PDB entry 8ETC | electron microscopy, 3.10 A resolution | chains 1 and R of the 42 polymer chains in the assembly

# Chain 1
Molecule: 3497-nt RNA strand
From: Schizosaccharomyces pombe
Sequence (3497 nucleotides; numbered 1 to 3497; the number before each row is that of its first residue):
     1 AUUUGACCUC AAAUCAGGUA GGACUACGCG CUGAACUUAA GCAUAUCAAU AAGCGCAGGA
    61 AAAGAAAAUA ACCAUGAUUC CCUCAGUAAC GGCGAGUGAA GCGGGAAAAG CUCAAAUUUG
   121 AAAUCUGGCA ACAUUUCUUU UGUUGUCCGA GUUGUAAUUU CAAGAAGCUG CUUUGAGUGU
   181 AGACGAUCGG UCUAAGUUCC UUGGAACAGG ACGUCAGAGA GGGUGAGAAC CCCGUCUUUG
   241 GUCGAUUGGA UAUGCCAUAU AAAGCGCUUU CGAAGAGUCG AGUUGUUUGG GAAUGCAGCU
   301 CUAAAUGGGU GGUAAAUUUC AUCUAAAGCU AAAUAUUGGC GAGAGACCGA UAGCGAACAA
   361 GUAGAGUGAU CGAAAGAUGA AAAGAACUUU GAAAAGAGAG UUAAAUAGUA CGUGAAAUUG
   421 CUGAAAGGGA AGCAUUGGAA AUCAGUCUUA CCUGGGUGAG AUCAGUAGUC UCUUCGCGAG
   481 ACUAUGCACU CUGAACCUGU GGUAGGUCAG CAUCAGUUUU CGGGGGCGGA AAAAGAAUAA
   541 GGGAAGGUGG CUUUCCGGGU UCUGCCUGGG GAGUGUUUAU AGCCCUUGUU GUAAUACGUC
   601 CACUGGGGAC UGAGGACUGC GGCUUCGUGC CAAGGAUGCU GACAUAAUGG UUUUCAAUGG
   661 CCCGUCUUGA AACACGGACC AAGGAGUCUA GCAUCUAUGC GAGUGUUUGG GUGAUGAAAA
   721 CCCAUCCGCG AAAUGAAAGU GAAUGCAGGU GGGAACGCCC UUGUGGCGUG CACCAUCGAC
   781 CGACCCGGAA GUUUGUCAAU GGAAGGGUUU GAGUAAGAGC AUAGCUGUUG GGACCCGAAA
   841 GAUGGUGAAC UAUGCCUGAA UAGGGUGAAG CCAGAGGAAA CUCUGGUGGA GGCUCGUAGA
   901 GAUUCUGACG UGCAAAUCGA UCUUCAAAUU UGGGUAUAGG GGCGAAAGAC UAAUCGAACC
   961 AUCUAGUAGC UGGUUCCUGC CGAAGUUUCC CUCAGGAUAG CAGAAACUCA GAUCAGUUUU
  1021 AUGAGGUAAA GCGAAUGAUU AGAGGUCUUG GGGAAGGAAU UUCCUCAACC UAUUCUCAAA
  1081 CUUUAAAUAU GUAAGACGCC CUUGUCGCUU AAUUGGACGU GGGCCAUCGA AUGAGAGUUU
  1141 CUAGUGGGCC AUUUUUGGUA AGCAGAACUG GCGAUGCGGG AUGAACCGAA CGUGAGGUUA
  1201 AGGUGCCGGA AUGUACGCUC AUCAGACACC AGAAAAGGUG UUAGUUCAUC UAGACAGCAG
  1261 GACGGUGGCC AUGGAAGUCG GAAUCCGCUA AGGAGUGUGU AACAACUCAC CUGCCGAAUG
  1321 AACUAGCCCU GAAAAUGGAU GGCGCUUAAG CGUACUACCC AUACCUCACC GUCUGGGUUA
  1381 GCUUUGAGAA GCUCAGACGA GUAGGCAGGC GUGGAGGUUU GUGACGAAGC CUUGGGCGUG
  1441 AGCCUGGGUC GAACAGCCUC UAGUGCAGAU CUUGGUGGAA GUAGCAAAUA UUCAAAUGAG
  1501 AACUUUGAAG ACUGAAGUGG GGAAAGGUUC CAUGUGAACA GCAGUUGGAC AUGGGUUAGU
  1561 CGAUCCUAAG AGAUAGGGAA GCUCCGUAUG AAAGUUGCAC GAUUUUUCGU GCCUCCUAUC
  1621 GAAAGGGAAU CCGGUUAAUA UUCCGGAACC AGAAGGUGGA AUCAACACGG CAACGUAAAU
  1681 GAAGUUGGAG ACGUCGGCGG GAGCCCUGGG AAGAGUUCUC UUUUCUUUUU AACAAACCAU
  1741 UGAACCACCC UGAAAUCGGU UUAUCCGGAG CUAGGGUAUG GUGUUUGGAA GAGUUCAGCG
  1801 CCUCAUGCUG AAUCCGGUGC GCUCUCGACG GCCCUUGAAA AUCCAACGGA AGAAUGGACC
  1861 UUCGGGUCCU UGUUUUCACA UCUGGUCGUA CUCAUAACCG CAGCAGGUCU CCAAGGUGAA
  1921 CAGCCUCUAG UUGAUAGAAC AAUGUAGAUA AGGGAAGUCG GCAAAAUGGA UCCGUAACUU
  1981 CGGGAUAAGG AUUGGCUCUA AGGGUUGGGU ACGUUGGGCC UUGGAACCUG AACGGUUGCU
  2041 GGACUGAGCG UGGACCGAUG UCUUUUCUCG CCUUUCGGGG UGAGAAGGGA UGUUGGACCU
  2101 GCUUGGACCU UGGCGGCCGG GAAGUCCUUG GUCGGGCUUU UCUCCUUCUC GGGGAUUAUG
  2161 CUCUUACUGG CGUACGUUUA ACAACCAACU UAGAACUGGU ACGGACAAGG GGAAUCUGAC
  2221 UGUCUAAUUA AAACAUAGCA UUGCGAUGGC CAGAAAGUGG UGUUGACGCA AUGUGAUUUC
  2281 UGCCCAGUGC UCUGAAUGUC AAAGUGAAGA AAUUCAACCA AGCGCGGGUA AACGGCGGGA
  2341 GUAACUAUGA CUCUCUUAAG GUAGCCAAAU GCCUCGUCAU CUAACUAGUG ACGCGCAUGA
  2401 AUGGAUUAAC GAGAUUCCCA CUGUCCCUAU CUACUAUCUA GCGAAACCAC AGCCUGGGGA
  2461 ACGGGCCAGG CAAAAUCAGC GGGGAAAGAA GACCCUGUUG AGCUUGACUC UAGUUUGACA
  2521 UUGUGAAGAG ACAUAGAGGG UGUAGGAUAA GUGGGAGUAU GUUUCGGCAU ACGCCGGUGA
  2581 AAUACCACUA CCUUUAUCGU UUCUUUACUU AAUCAAUGAA GCGGAAUUGG GAUUUAUUUC
  2641 CCAUAUUCUA GCGUUAAAGU UUCUUCGCGA ACUGAUCCGC GUUGAUGACA UUGUCAGGUG
  2701 GGGAGUUUGG CUGGGGCGGC ACAUCUGUUA AAAGAUAACG CAGGUGUCCU AAGGGGGACU
  2761 CAUCGAGAAC AGAAAUCUCG AGUAGAAUAA AAGGGUAAAA GUCCCCUUGA UUUUGAUUUU
  2821 CAGUGUGAAU ACAAACCAUG AAAGUGUGGC CUAUCGAUCC UUUGUUCCCU CGAAAUUUGA
  2881 GGACAGAGGU GCCAGAAAAG UUACCACAGG GAUAACUGGC UUGUGGCAGC CAAGCGUUCA
  2941 UAGCGACGUU GCUUUUUGAU UCUUCGAUGU CGGCUCUUCC UAUCAUACCG AAGCAGAAUU
  3001 CGGUAAGCGU UGGAUUGUUC ACCCACUAAU AGGGAACGUG AGCUGGGUUU AGACCGUCGU
  3061 GAGACAGGUU AGUUUUACCC UACUGAUGAA GUGUCGUCGC AAUGGUAAUU CAACUUAGUA
  3121 CGAGAGGAAC CGUUGAUUCA GAUCAUUGGU AUUUGCGGCU GCCUGACAAG GCAAUGCCGC
  3181 GGAGCUAUCA UCUGCCGGAU AACGGCUGAA CGCCUCUAAG CCAGAAUCCG UGCCAGAAAG
  3241 CGACGAUUUU UUGGUCCGCA UGAUUUAUAU GUAUAAAAAU AGAGGUAGGA CUUGUUCCUA
  3301 CUCUCCUGUA UCGUAGAAGA UGGGCGAUGG UUGAUGAAAC GGAAGUGUUU UAUUGACUUG
  3361 UCCAUGAAAU UCCAUUGAAA UCUUGUGCGG AAUCGAAUCC AUUGCAUACG ACUUUAAUGU
  3421 GGAACGGGGU AUUGUAAGCA GUAGAGUAGC CUUGUUGUUA CGAUCUGCUG AGAUUAAGCC
  3481 UUUGUUCCCA AGAUUUG
Disordered / not traced: 37-45, 92-95, 288-293, 313-318, 446-505, 552-573, 668-671, 761-763, 789-802, 897-928, 986-999, 1024-1089, 1095-1129, 1381-1387, 1594-1617, 1662-1665, 1740-1745, 1834, 1853-1873, 1919-1921, 1968-2209, 2217-2412, 2485-2916, 2936-2942, 2954-2971, 3015-3021, 3036-3041, 3050-3078, 3249-3270, 3287-3300, 3375-3394, 3442-3464
Differences from the reference sequence: conflict C1746 (U7796 in 157310483)

# Chain R
Protein: 60S ribosomal protein L19-A
From: Schizosaccharomyces pombe
UniProt: P05734 (RL19A_SCHPO); residues 1-193 here = UniProt positions 1-193
Chain sequence (193 residues; numbered 1 to 193; the number before each row is that of its first residue):
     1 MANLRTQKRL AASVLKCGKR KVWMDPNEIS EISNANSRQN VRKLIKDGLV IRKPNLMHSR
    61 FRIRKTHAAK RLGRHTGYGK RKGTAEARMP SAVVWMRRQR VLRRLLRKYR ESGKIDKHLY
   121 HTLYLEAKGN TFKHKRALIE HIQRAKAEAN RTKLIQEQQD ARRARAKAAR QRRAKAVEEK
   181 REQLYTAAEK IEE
Disordered / not traced: 1, 69-88, 146-193

# Chain 1 / chain R interface
Residue-residue contacts (97; chain 1 residue first):
  U887(1) - Trp95(R)  sugar contact
  U1504(1) - Asn3(R)  hydrogen bond to the sugar
  U1504(1) - Arg5(R)  hydrogen bond to the phosphate
  U1505(1) - Ala2(R)  sugar contact
  U1505(1) - Asn3(R)  sugar contact
  U1505(1) - Leu4(R)  hydrogen bond to the sugar
  U1505(1) - Arg5(R)  salt bridge to the phosphate
  U1506(1) - Lys8(R)  phosphate contact
  U1506(1) - Met24(R)  hydrogen bond to the sugar
  U1506(1) - Asp25(R)  sugar contact
  U1506(1) - Pro26(R)  sugar contact
  G1507(1) - Lys8(R)  salt bridge to the phosphate
  G1507(1) - Val22(R)  phosphate contact
  G1507(1) - Trp23(R)  hydrogen bond to the phosphate
  G1507(1) - Met24(R)  hydrogen bond to the phosphate
  G1507(1) - Pro26(R)  sugar contact
  A1508(1) - Trp23(R)  phosphate contact
  A1508(1) - Lys53(R)  salt bridge to the phosphate
  C1531(1) - Arg9(R)  phosphate contact
  A1532(1) - Thr6(R)  hydrogen bond to the phosphate
  A1532(1) - Arg9(R)  salt bridge to the phosphate
  U1546(1) - Asn3(R)  sugar contact
  U1546(1) - Arg5(R)  hydrogen bond to the sugar
  U1635(1) - Arg42(R)  salt bridge to the phosphate
  U1636(1) - Arg38(R)  salt bridge to the phosphate
  U1636(1) - Arg42(R)  salt bridge to the phosphate
  A1637(1) - Arg9(R)  hydrogen bond to the sugar
  A1637(1) - Leu10(R)  sugar contact
  A1637(1) - Ser37(R)  phosphate contact
  A1637(1) - Arg38(R)  hydrogen bond to the phosphate
  A1638(1) - Arg9(R)  salt bridge to the phosphate
  A1638(1) - Leu10(R)  phosphate contact
  A1638(1) - Arg38(R)  salt bridge to the phosphate
  G1699(1) - Met96(R)  phosphate contact
  C1706(1) - His58(R)  salt bridge to the phosphate
  U1707(1) - Arg60(R)  phosphate contact
  U1707(1) - Arg64(R)  salt bridge to the phosphate
  G1708(1) - Arg64(R)  salt bridge to the phosphate
  U1724(1) - Phe61(R)  sugar contact
  C1725(1) - Met57(R)  phosphate contact
  C1725(1) - Arg60(R)  salt bridge to the phosphate
  C1725(1) - Phe61(R)  hydrogen bond to the phosphate
  U1726(1) - Asn55(R)  phosphate contact
  U1726(1) - Leu56(R)  sugar contact
  U1726(1) - Met57(R)  phosphate contact
  U1726(1) - His58(R)  salt bridge to the phosphate
  U1756(1) - His118(R)  hydrogen bond to the base
  C1757(1) - His118(R)  phosphate contact
  G1758(1) - Lys117(R)  hydrogen bond to the sugar
  G1758(1) - His118(R)  salt bridge to the phosphate
  G1758(1) - His121(R)  salt bridge to the phosphate
  G1759(1) - Arg110(R)  salt bridge to the phosphate
  G1759(1) - Lys117(R)  phosphate contact
  G1759(1) - Tyr120(R)  phosphate contact
  G1759(1) - His121(R)  phosphate contact
  U1760(1) - Arg107(R)  salt bridge to the phosphate
  U1760(1) - Arg110(R)  salt bridge to the phosphate
  U1760(1) - His121(R)  hydrogen bond to the base
  U1760(1) - Tyr124(R)  base contact
  U1761(1) - Arg103(R)  salt bridge to the phosphate
  U1761(1) - Arg107(R)  salt bridge to the phosphate
  U1761(1) - Tyr124(R)  hydrogen bond to the phosphate
  U1761(1) - Lys128(R)  hydrogen bond to the base
  U1762(1) - Arg100(R)  salt bridge to the phosphate
  U1762(1) - Arg103(R)  salt bridge to the phosphate
  A1763(1) - Arg103(R)  salt bridge to the phosphate
  A1763(1) - Lys128(R)  salt bridge to the phosphate
  U1764(1) - Tyr124(R)  base contact
  U1764(1) - Lys128(R)  salt bridge to the phosphate
  A1773(1) - Arg110(R)  salt bridge to the phosphate
  U1806(1) - Lys43(R)  base contact
  U1806(1) - Lys46(R)  hydrogen bond to the sugar
  G1807(1) - Lys46(R)  hydrogen bond to the base
  C1820(1) - Pro90(R)  base contact
  G1915(1) - Ile63(R)  sugar contact
  G1916(1) - Ile63(R)  sugar contact
  G1916(1) - His67(R)  phosphate contact
  U1917(1) - Ile63(R)  phosphate contact
  U1917(1) - Thr66(R)  hydrogen bond to the phosphate
  U1917(1) - His67(R)  salt bridge to the phosphate
  C1927(1) - Leu56(R)  phosphate contact
  U1928(1) - Arg20(R)  salt bridge to the phosphate
  U1928(1) - Lys21(R)  salt bridge to the phosphate
  U1928(1) - Asn55(R)  sugar contact
  U1928(1) - Leu56(R)  hydrogen bond to the phosphate
  A1929(1) - Gly18(R)  hydrogen bond to the phosphate
  A1929(1) - Arg20(R)  salt bridge to the phosphate
  A1929(1) - Lys21(R)  phosphate contact
  G1930(1) - Gly18(R)  phosphate contact
  G1930(1) - Lys19(R)  salt bridge to the phosphate
  G1930(1) - Arg20(R)  hydrogen bond to the base
  C3162(1) - Thr66(R)  phosphate contact
  C3163(1) - Arg62(R)  phosphate contact
  U3164(1) - Ser59(R)  hydrogen bond to the phosphate
  U3164(1) - Arg62(R)  salt bridge to the phosphate
  G3165(1) - Phe61(R)  sugar contact
  A3166(1) - Arg62(R)  salt bridge to the phosphate
Other interface residues (no listed pair), chain 1 (56 interface residues in all): C872, G886, A1496, G1547, G1634, C1698, U1727, A1755, U1772, U1794, U1931
Other interface residues (no listed pair), chain R (57 interface residues in all): Lys16, Cys17, Ile29, Gln39, Arg52, Val93, Arg97, Gln99, Gly129

# Summary
56 residues of chain 1 face 57 of chain R across their interface, with 23 hydrogen bonds and 34 salt bridges.
Among the polar pairs are U1756(1)-His118(R), U1760(1)-His121(R) and U1761(1)-Lys128(R).
Chain 1 is a 3497-nt RNA strand and chain R is 60S ribosomal protein L19-A, both from Schizosaccharomyces
pombe; the structure, Fkbp39 associated nascent 60S ribosome State 4, was determined by electron microscopy,
deposited together with 8ESQ, 8ESR, 8ETG, 8ETH, 8ETI, 8ETJ and 3 further entries.
